PDB entry 8IMO | electron microscopy, 3.08 A resolution | chains 5 and L of the 40 polymer chains in the assembly

[Chain 5]
Protein: CpcN
Organism: Anthocerotibacter panamensis
Amino-acid sequence (1182 residues; row label = number of the first residue in the row):
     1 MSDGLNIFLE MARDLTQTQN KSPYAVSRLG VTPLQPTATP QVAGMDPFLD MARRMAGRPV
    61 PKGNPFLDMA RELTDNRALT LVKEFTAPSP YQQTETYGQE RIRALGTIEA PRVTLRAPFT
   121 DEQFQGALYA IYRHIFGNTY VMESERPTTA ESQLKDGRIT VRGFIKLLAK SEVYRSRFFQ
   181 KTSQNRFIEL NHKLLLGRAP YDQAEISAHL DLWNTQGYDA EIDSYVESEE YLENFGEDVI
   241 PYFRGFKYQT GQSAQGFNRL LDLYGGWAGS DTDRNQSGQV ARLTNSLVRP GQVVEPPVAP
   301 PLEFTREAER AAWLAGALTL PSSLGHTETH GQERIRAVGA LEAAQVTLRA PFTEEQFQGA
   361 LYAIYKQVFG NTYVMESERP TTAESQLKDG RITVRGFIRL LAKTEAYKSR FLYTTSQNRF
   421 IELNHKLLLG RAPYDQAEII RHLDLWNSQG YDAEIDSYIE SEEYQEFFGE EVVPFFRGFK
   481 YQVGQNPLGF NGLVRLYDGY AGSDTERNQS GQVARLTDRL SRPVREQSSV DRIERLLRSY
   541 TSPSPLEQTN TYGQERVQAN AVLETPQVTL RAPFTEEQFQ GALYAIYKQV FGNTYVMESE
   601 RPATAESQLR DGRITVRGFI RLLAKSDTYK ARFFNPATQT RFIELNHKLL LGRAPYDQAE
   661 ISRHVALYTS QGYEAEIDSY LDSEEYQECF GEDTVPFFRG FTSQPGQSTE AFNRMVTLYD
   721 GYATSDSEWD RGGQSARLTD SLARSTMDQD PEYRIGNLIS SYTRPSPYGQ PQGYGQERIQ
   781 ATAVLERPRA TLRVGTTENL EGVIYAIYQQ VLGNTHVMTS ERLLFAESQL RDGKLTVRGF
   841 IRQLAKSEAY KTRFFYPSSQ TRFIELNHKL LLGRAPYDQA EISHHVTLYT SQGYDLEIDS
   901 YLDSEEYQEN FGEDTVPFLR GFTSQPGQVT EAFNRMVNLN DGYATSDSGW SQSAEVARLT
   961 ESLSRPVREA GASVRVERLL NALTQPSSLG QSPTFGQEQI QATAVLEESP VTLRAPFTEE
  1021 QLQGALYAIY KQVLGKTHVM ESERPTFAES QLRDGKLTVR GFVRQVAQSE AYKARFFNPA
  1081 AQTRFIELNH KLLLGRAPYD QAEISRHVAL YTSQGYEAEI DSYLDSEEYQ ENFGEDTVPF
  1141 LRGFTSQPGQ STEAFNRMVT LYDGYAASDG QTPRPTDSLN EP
Not modelled in the structure: 1-46, 749-1182
Small-molecule neighbours:
  - phycocyanobilin (CYC), molecule 1: Gly98, Gln99, Phe246, Lys247, Tyr248, Gln252, Ser253, Ala254, Phe257
  - phycocyanobilin (CYC), molecule 2: Arg133, Asn138, Thr139, Tyr140, Trp267, Ala268, Ser270, Thr272, Asp273, Arg274
  - phycocyanobilin (CYC), molecule 3: Glu151, Ser152, Gln153, Lys155, Asp156, Arg158
  - phycocyanobilin (CYC), molecule 4: Ser183, Gln184, Asn185, Gln203, Ser207, Leu210, Trp213
  - phycocyanobilin (CYC), molecule 5: Gly331, Gln332, Phe479, Lys480, Tyr481, Gln485, Asn486, Pro487, Phe490
  - phycocyanobilin (CYC), molecule 6: Asn371, Thr372, Tyr373, Tyr500, Ala501, Ser503, Thr505, Arg507
  - phycocyanobilin (CYC), molecule 7: Thr382, Ser385, Gln386, Lys388, Asp389, Arg391
  - phycocyanobilin (CYC), molecule 8: Ser416, Gln417, Asn418, Gln436, Ile439, Ile440, Leu443, Trp446, Arg525
  - phycocyanobilin (CYC), molecule 9: Gly553, Phe701, Ser703, Gln707, Thr709, Phe712
  - phycocyanobilin (CYC), molecule 10: Lys588, Asn593, Thr594, Tyr595, Val596, Tyr722, Ala723, Ser725, Ser727, Trp729
  - phycocyanobilin (CYC), molecule 11: Thr604, Ser607, Gln608, Asp611
  - phycocyanobilin (CYC), molecule 12: Thr638, Gln639, Thr640, Gln658, Ser662, Val665

[Chain L]
Protein: CpcB
Organism: Anthocerotibacter panamensis
Amino-acid sequence (172 residues; row label = number of the first residue in the row):
     1 MNDVFTRAIA QADLKGSFLL ESDLDKLASF AKEGVKRLDA VAALTNNAPA IISDAAHKLF
    61 AEQQELIQPG GNAYPHRRMA ACLRDMEIIL RYVSYALLAG DASVLDDRCL NGLRETYNAL
   121 GTPTQSVARA VQLMKDAAMV HLKSTANVTV GDCSSLYSEA ATYFDKAAAS IA
Small-molecule neighbours:
  - phycocyanobilin (CYC), molecule 1: Val35, Lys36, Leu38, Asp39, Ala40, Leu142, Lys143, Ser144, Val148, Thr149, Val150, Gly151, Asp152, Cys153, Tyr157
  - phycocyanobilin (CYC), molecule 2: His57, Phe60, Ile67, Tyr74, Pro75, His76, Met79
  - phycocyanobilin (CYC), molecule 3: Leu59, Leu66, Asn72, Ala73, Arg77, Arg78, Met79, Ala81, Cys82, Leu83, Asp85, Ile88, Tyr92, Arg108, Cys109, Leu113, Thr116, Tyr117, Leu120, Thr122, Pro123, Ser126, Val127, Ala130

[How chain 5 and chain L interact]
Pairs across the interface (34; chain 5 residue first):
  Thr86(5) - Gly16(L)
  Pro88(5) - Leu14(L)
  Gln92(5) - Leu14(L)  hydrogen bond (side chain-backbone)
  Thr94(5) - Leu14(L)
  Arg103(5) - Asn111(L)  hydrogen bond (backbone-side chain)
  Leu105(5) - Met1(L)
  Leu105(5) - Asp107(L)
  Gly106(5) - Arg108(L)
  Glu109(5) - Met1(L)  hydrogen bond (side chain-backbone)
  Tyr129(5) - Arg91(L)
  Tyr140(5) - Arg77(L)
  Tyr140(5) - Ala81(L)  hydrophobic
  Tyr140(5) - Arg84(L)
  Tyr140(5) - Asp85(L)  hydrogen bond
  Tyr140(5) - Ile88(L)
  Met142(5) - Arg77(L)
  Met142(5) - Ala80(L)  hydrophobic
  Trp267(5) - Tyr92(L)  hydrogen bond
  Trp267(5) - Asp107(L)
  Trp267(5) - Arg108(L)
  Trp267(5) - Asn111(L)
  Ala268(5) - Arg108(L)
  Ala268(5) - Cys109(L)
  Ala268(5) - Gly112(L)
  Ala268(5) - Leu113(L)
  Ala268(5) - Thr116(L)
  Gly269(5) - Thr116(L)
  Arg274(5) - Arg77(L)
  Arg274(5) - Leu120(L)
  Asn275(5) - Ala119(L)
  Asn275(5) - Leu120(L)
  Gln276(5) - Ala119(L)  hydrogen bond (backbone-backbone)
  Gln276(5) - Leu120(L)  hydrogen bond (side chain-backbone)
  Gln276(5) - Gly121(L)
Other interface residues (no listed pair), chain 5 (22 interface residues in all): Gln93, Thr139, Gly265, Gly266, Thr272
Other interface residues (no listed pair), chain L (22 interface residues in all): Lys15

[Overview]
Chain 5 and chain L each contribute 22 residues to their interface; the contacts include 7 hydrogen bonds.
Among the polar pairs are Gln92(5)-Leu14(L), Arg103(5)-Asn111(L) and Glu109(5)-Met1(L). One phycocyanobilin
molecule is bound between chain 5 and chain L.
Here chain 5 is CpcN and chain L is CpcB, both from Anthocerotibacter panamensis. Entry 8IMO (Rt1'I-Rt1'II,
Rt2I-Rt2II, Rt3'I-Rt3'II cylinder in cyanobacterial phycobilisome from Anthocerotibacter panamensis (Cluster
G)) was determined by electron microscopy together with 8IMI, 8IMJ, 8IMK, 8IML, 8IMM and 8IMN from the same
study.
